PDB entry 5CNV | X-ray diffraction, 3.20 A resolution | chains D and F of the 8 polymer chains in the assembly

[Chain D]
Molecule: Ribonucleoside-diphosphate reductase 1 subunit alpha
Organism: Escherichia coli (strain K12)
Notes: EC 1.17.4.1
UniProtKB: P00452 (RIR1_ECOLI); numbering as in UniProt (aligned over 1-761)
Chain sequence (761 residues; numbered 1 to 761; the number before each row is that of its first residue):
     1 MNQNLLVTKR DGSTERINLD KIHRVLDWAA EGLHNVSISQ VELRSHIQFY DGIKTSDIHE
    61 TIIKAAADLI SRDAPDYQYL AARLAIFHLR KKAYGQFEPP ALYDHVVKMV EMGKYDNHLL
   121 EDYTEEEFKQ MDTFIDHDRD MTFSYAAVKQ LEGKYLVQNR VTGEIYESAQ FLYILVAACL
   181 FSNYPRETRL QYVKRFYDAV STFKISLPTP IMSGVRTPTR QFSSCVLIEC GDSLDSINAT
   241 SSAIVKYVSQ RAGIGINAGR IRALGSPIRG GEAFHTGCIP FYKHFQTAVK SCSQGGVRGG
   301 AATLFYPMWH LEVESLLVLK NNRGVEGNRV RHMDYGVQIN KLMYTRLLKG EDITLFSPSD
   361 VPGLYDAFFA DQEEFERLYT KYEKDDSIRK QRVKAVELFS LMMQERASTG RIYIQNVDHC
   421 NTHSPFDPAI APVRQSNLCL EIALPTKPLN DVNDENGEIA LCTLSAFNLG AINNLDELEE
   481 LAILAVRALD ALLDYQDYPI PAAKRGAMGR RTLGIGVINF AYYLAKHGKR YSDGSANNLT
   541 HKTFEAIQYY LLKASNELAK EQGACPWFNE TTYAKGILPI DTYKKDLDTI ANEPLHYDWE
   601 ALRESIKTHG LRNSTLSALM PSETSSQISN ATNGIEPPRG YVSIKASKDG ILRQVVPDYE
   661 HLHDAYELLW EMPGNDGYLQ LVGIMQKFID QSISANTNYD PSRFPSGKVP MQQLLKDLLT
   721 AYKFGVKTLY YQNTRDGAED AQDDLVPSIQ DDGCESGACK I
Disordered / not traced: 1-3, 738-761
Ligand contacts:
  - 2'-deoxyadenosine-5'-diphosphate (DAT): Val-7, Lys-9, Arg-10, Glu-15, Arg-16, Ile-17, Asn-18, Lys-21, Ile-22, Val-25, Thr-55, Ile-58, His-59, Ile-62, Phe-87, Lys-91
  - GDP (guanosine-5'-diphosphate): Tyr-155, Pro-208, Thr-209, Ser-224, Cys-225, Ala-252, Gly-253, Arg-298, Gly-299, Gly-300, Ala-301, Asn-437, Leu-438, Cys-439, Glu-441, Leu-464, Met-620, Pro-621, Ser-622, Glu-623, Thr-624, Ser-625
  - dTTP (TTP), molecule 1: Lys-9, Glu-15, Lys-21, Arg-24, Val-25, Trp-28, Phe-87, Lys-91, Phe-97
  - dTTP (TTP), molecule 2: Asp-232, Ser-233, Leu-234, Asp-235, Ile-237, Ile-261, Arg-262, Pro-267, Ile-268, Arg-269, His-275, Thr-276, Phe-281
Swiss-Prot annotation at these positions:
  - active site: Asn-437 (Proton acceptor), Cys-439 (Cysteine radical intermediate), Glu-441 (Proton acceptor)
  - binding site (ATP): Lys-9, Glu-15 to Lys-21, Thr-55, Lys-91
  - binding site (GDP): Thr-209, Asn-437, Glu-441, Glu-623 to Ser-625
  - binding site (dTTP): Asp-232 to Leu-234, Arg-262, Arg-269
  - site: Cys-225 (Important for hydrogen atom transfer), Cys-462 (Important for hydrogen atom transfer), Tyr-730 (Important for electron transfer), Tyr-731 (Important for electron transfer), Cys-754 (Interacts with thioredoxin/glutaredoxin), Cys-759 (Interacts with thioredoxin/glutaredoxin)
  - modified residue: Lys-283 (N6-acetyllysine)
  - natural variant: Met-1 to Asn-2 (deletion: In 15% of the chains), Met-1 (deletion: In 30% of the chains)
  - mutagenesis: Glu-441 (E441A/Q: Loss of activity; E441D: Decrease in activity), Tyr-730 (Y730F: Loss of activity), Tyr-731 (Y731F: Loss of activity)
From the paper describing this entry:
  - binding site for GDP: Thr-209, Ala-252, Arg-298, Gly-299, Asn-437, Glu-441, Ser-622, Ser-625
  - binding site for dTTP: Asp-232, Leu-234, Arg-269, His-275, Cys-292
  - specificity-determining residues: Gly-299
  - mutagenesis - R298A: decreased catalytic activity on GDP
  - mutagenesis - Q294A: increased catalytic activity on GDP/TTP
  - catalytic residues: Cys-225, Glu-441 (citing earlier work)
  - mutagenesis - Q294A: unchanged catalytic activity on ADP/dGTP

[Chain F]
Molecule: Ribonucleoside-diphosphate reductase 1 subunit beta
Organism: Escherichia coli (strain K12)
Notes: EC 1.17.4.1
UniProtKB: P69924 (RIR2_ECOLI); residues 1-375 here correspond to UniProt positions 2-376 (UniProt number = residue number + 1)
Chain sequence (375 residues; each row starts with the number of its first residue):
     1 AYTTFSQTKN DQLKEPMFFG QPVNVARYDQ QKYDIFEKLI EKQLSFFWRP EEVDVSRDRI
    61 DYQALPEHEK HIFISNLKYQ TLLDSIQGRS PNVALLPLIS IPELETWVET WAFSETIHSR
   121 SYTHIIRNIV NDPSVVFDDI VTNEQIQKRA EGISSYYDEL IEMTSYWHLL GEGTHTVNGK
   181 TVTVSLRELK KKLYLCLMSV NALEAIRFYV SFACSFAFAE RELMEGNAKI IRLIARDEAL
   241 HLTGTQHMLN LLRSGADDPE MAEIAEECKQ ECYDLFVQAA QQEKDWADYL FRDGSMIGLN
   301 KDILCQYVEY ITNIRMQAVG LDLPFQTRSN PIPWINTWLV SDNVQVAPQE VEVSSYLVGQ
   361 IDSEVDTDDL SNFQL
Disordered / not traced: 342-359
Bound ions: mu-oxo-diiron Fe: Asp-84, Glu-115, His-118, Glu-204, Glu-238, His-241
Ligand contacts: mu-oxo-diiron (FEO): Asp-84, Trp-111, Glu-115, His-118, Glu-204, Phe-208, Ile-234, Glu-238, His-241

[Chain D / chain F interface]
Pairs across the interface - 63 pairs, chain D then chain F:
  Leu-19(D) with Ser-295(F); Met-296(F); Ile-297(F)
  His-23(D) with Ser-295(F), hydrogen bond; Met-296(F); Asn-300(F), hydrogen bond
  Asn-35(D) with Ser-329(F)
  Ser-37(D) with Pro-331(F), hydrogen bond (side chain-backbone); Pro-333(F)
  Ser-39(D) with Gly-298(F), hydrogen bond (side chain-backbone); Ile-303(F); Ile-332(F); Trp-334(F), hydrogen bond
  Gln-40(D) with Pro-333(F); Trp-334(F)
  Glu-42(D) with Ile-297(F); Gly-298(F), hydrogen bond (side chain-backbone)
  Leu-43(D) with Glu-220(F); Arg-221(F); Ile-297(F); Gly-298(F); Trp-334(F)
  Arg-44(D) with Glu-220(F), salt bridge
  His-46(D) with Glu-220(F)
  Ile-47(D) with Ile-297(F), hydrophobic
  Phe-49(D) with Ile-297(F), hydrophobic
  Lys-341(D) with Leu-375(F)
  Tyr-344(D) with Leu-375(F), hydrophobic
  Leu-347(D) with Thr-367(F)
  Leu-348(D) with Thr-367(F); Leu-370(F); Ser-371(F); Phe-373(F); Leu-375(F), hydrophobic
  Gly-350(D) with Thr-367(F)
  Val-396(D) with Val-365(F), hydrophobic; Thr-367(F)
  Ser-400(D) with Val-365(F)
  Ala-407(D) with Ile-361(F), hydrophobic
  Lys-584(D) with Leu-375(F), hydrogen bond (side chain-backbone)
  Lys-708(D) with Gln-360(F)
  Val-709(D) with Gln-360(F), hydrogen bond (backbone-backbone); Ile-361(F); Asp-362(F), hydrogen bond (backbone-backbone)
  Pro-710(D) with Asp-362(F)
  Met-711(D) with Asp-362(F), hydrogen bond (backbone-backbone); Ser-363(F); Val-365(F), hydrophobic
  Gln-712(D) with Glu-364(F); Val-365(F); Asp-366(F), hydrogen bond (side chain-backbone); Asp-369(F), hydrogen bond; Leu-370(F)
  Leu-714(D) with Ile-361(F), hydrophobic
  Leu-715(D) with Leu-370(F), hydrophobic
  Leu-719(D) with Leu-370(F), hydrophobic; Phe-373(F); Leu-375(F), hydrophobic
  Thr-720(D) with Phe-373(F)
  Tyr-722(D) with Leu-375(F), hydrophobic
  Lys-723(D) with Phe-373(F); Gln-374(F), hydrogen bond (side chain-backbone); Leu-375(F)
Also at the interface, not in a pair above, chain D (37 interface residues in all): Thr-345, Lys-349, Gln-404, Asp-586, Lys-716
Also at the interface, not in a pair above, chain F (29 interface residues in all): Ala-217, Glu-222

[In short]
Chain D and chain F form an interface of 37 and 29 residues respectively, with 13 hydrogen bonds and 1 salt
bridge. Polar pairs include Arg-44(D)/Glu-220(F), His-23(D)/Ser-295(F) and His-23(D)/Asn-300(F). Bound to
chain D: GDP, 2'-deoxyadenosine-5'-diphosphate and dTTP. The paper reports catalytic residues Cys-225(D) and
Glu-441(D); R298A of chain D reduces catalytic activity on GDP.
Here chain D is Ribonucleoside-diphosphate reductase 1 subunit alpha and chain F is Ribonucleoside-diphosphate
reductase 1 subunit beta, both from Escherichia coli (strain K12). Entry 5CNV (Crystal structure of the dATP
inhibited E. coli class Ia ribonucleotide reductase complex bound to GDP ...) was determined by X-ray
diffraction, deposited together with 5CNS, 5CNT and 5CNU.
